PDB entry 1RDY | X-ray diffraction, 2.20 A resolution | chains A and B

Chain A (and B):
Protein: Fructose 1,6-bisphosphatase
From: Sus scrofa
Notes: EC 3.1.3.11; chain B of this document is another copy of the same molecule, construct and numbering; everything in this record applies to it too
UniProt: P00636 (F16P_PIG); numbering as in UniProt (aligned over 1-337)
Chain sequence (337 residues; each row starts with the number of its first residue):
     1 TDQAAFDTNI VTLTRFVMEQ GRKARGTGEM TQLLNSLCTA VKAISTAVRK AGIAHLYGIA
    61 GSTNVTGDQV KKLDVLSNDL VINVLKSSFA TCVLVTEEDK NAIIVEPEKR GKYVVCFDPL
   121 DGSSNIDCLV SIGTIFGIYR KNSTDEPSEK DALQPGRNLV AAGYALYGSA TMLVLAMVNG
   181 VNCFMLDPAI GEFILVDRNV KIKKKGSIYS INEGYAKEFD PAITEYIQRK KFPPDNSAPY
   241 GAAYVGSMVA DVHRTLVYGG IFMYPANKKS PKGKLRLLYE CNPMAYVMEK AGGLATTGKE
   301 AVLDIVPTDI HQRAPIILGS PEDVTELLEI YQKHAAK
Differences from the reference sequence: conflict Gln20 (Glu in P00636), Thr96 (Ser in P00636), Asn199 (Asp in P00636); engineered mutation Ala243 (Arg in P00636)
Small-molecule neighbours:
  - adenosine monophosphate (AMP): Val17, Gln20, Gly21, Ala24, Gly26, Thr27, Gly28, Glu29, Met30, Thr31, Leu34, Lys112, Tyr113, Arg140, Val160, Met177
  - 6-O-phosphono-beta-D-fructofuranose (F6P): Asp121, Gly122, Asn212, Tyr215, Tyr244, Gly246, Ser247, Met248, Phe262, Tyr264, Lys274, Leu275, Arg276, Glu280
Curated features (UniProtKB/Swiss-Prot):
  - binding site (Mg(2+)): Glu98

Interface between chain A and chain B:
Contacting residue pairs - 95 pairs, chain A then chain B:
  Ile10(A) with Ala54(B); Tyr57(B); Ile59(B), hydrophobic
  Val48(A) with Ser169(B); Ala170(B)
  Arg49(A) with Gly168(B), hydrogen bond (side chain-backbone); Ser169(B), hydrogen bond (side chain-backbone); Ala170(B); Leu186(B); Pro188(B)
  Lys50(A) with Ala170(B); Asp187(B); Pro188(B)
  Ala51(A) with Asp187(B); Pro188(B)
  Gly52(A) with Asp187(B), hydrogen bond (backbone-side chain)
  Ile53(A) with Asp187(B), hydrogen bond (backbone-side chain); Ile194(B), hydrophobic
  Ala54(A) with Asp187(B), hydrogen bond (backbone-side chain); Ile190(B), hydrophobic; Ile194(B), hydrophobic
  Tyr57(A) with Asn9(B); Ile10(B); Ile194(B), hydrophobic; Val196(B)
  Ile59(A) with Ile10(B), hydrophobic; Ile190(B), hydrophobic
  Ser124(A) with Tyr258(B)
  Asn125(A) with Tyr258(B), hydrogen bond (backbone-side chain)
  Asp127(A) with Tyr258(B), hydrogen bond
  Cys128(A) with Leu166(B); His253(B); Arg254(B); Tyr258(B), hydrophobic
  Leu129(A) with Leu166(B), hydrophobic; Gly168(B); Ser169(B), hydrogen bond (backbone-backbone); Ala170(B); Met172(B), hydrophobic
  Val130(A) with Ser169(B)
  Ser131(A) with Ser131(B)
  Leu166(A) with Cys128(B); Leu129(B), hydrophobic
  Tyr167(A) with Ser169(B)
  Gly168(A) with Arg49(B), hydrogen bond (backbone-side chain); Leu129(B); Gly168(B)
  Ser169(A) with Val48(B); Arg49(B), hydrogen bond (backbone-side chain); Leu129(B), hydrogen bond (backbone-backbone); Val130(B); Tyr167(B)
  Ala170(A) with Val48(B); Leu129(B)
  Met172(A) with Leu129(B), hydrophobic
  Met185(A) with Lys50(B)
  Asp187(A) with Lys50(B); Ala51(B); Gly52(B), hydrogen bond (side chain-backbone); Ile53(B), hydrogen bond (side chain-backbone); Ala54(B), hydrogen bond (side chain-backbone)
  Pro188(A) with Arg49(B); Lys50(B); Ala51(B), hydrophobic
  Ile190(A) with Ala54(B), hydrophobic; Ile59(B), hydrophobic
  Ile194(A) with Ile53(B), hydrophobic
  Val196(A) with Tyr57(B)
  Tyr209(A) with Glu213(B)
  Asn212(A) with Ala242(B), hydrogen bond (side chain-backbone)
  Glu213(A) with Glu213(B); Lys231(B), salt bridge
  Gly214(A) with Pro239(B); Tyr240(B); Ala242(B)
  Lys217(A) with Phe232(B)
  Lys231(A) with Glu213(B), salt bridge; Lys217(B); Lys231(B)
  Phe232(A) with Lys217(B)
  Pro239(A) with Gly214(B)
  Tyr240(A) with Gly214(B)
  Ala242(A) with Asn212(B), hydrogen bond (backbone-side chain); Gly214(B); Tyr244(B)
  Ala243(A) with Tyr244(B)
  Tyr244(A) with Ala242(B); Ala243(B); Tyr244(B), hydrogen bond (backbone-backbone)
  His253(A) with Cys128(B)
  Arg254(A) with Cys128(B)
  Tyr258(A) with Ser124(B); Asn125(B); Asp127(B), hydrogen bond; Cys128(B), hydrophobic
Interface residues without a listed pair, chain A (55 interface residues in all): Asn9, Gly58, Ile126, Ile132, Leu186, Ala189, Leu195, Ala216, Gly241, Val245, Val257
Interface residues without a listed pair, chain B (56 interface residues in all): Thr8, Gly58, Ile126, Ile132, Met185, Ala189, Leu195, Tyr209, Ala216, Gly241, Val245, Val257

Overview:
Chain A and chain B form an interface of 55 and 56 residues respectively; the contacts include 18 hydrogen
bonds and 2 salt bridges. Polar contacts include Glu213(A)-Lys231(B), Arg49(A)-Gly168(B) and
Arg49(A)-Ser169(B). Chain A binds 6-O-phosphono-beta-D-fructofuranose and adenosine monophosphate.
Both chains are Fructose 1,6-bisphosphatase (Sus scrofa). Entry 1RDY (T-state structure of the arg 243 to ala
mutant of pig kidney fructose 1,6-bisphosphatase expressed in ...) was determined by X-ray diffraction
together with 1RDX and 1RDZ from the same study.
